Entry 2R7E (X-ray diffraction, 3.70 A resolution); this record covers chains A and B.

# Chain A
Molecule: Coagulation factor VIII
Organism: Homo sapiens
UniProt: P00451 (FA8_HUMAN); residues 0-741 here correspond to UniProt positions 19-760 (UniProt number = residue number + 19)
Amino-acid sequence (742 residues; row label = number of the first residue in the row; numbering starts at 0):
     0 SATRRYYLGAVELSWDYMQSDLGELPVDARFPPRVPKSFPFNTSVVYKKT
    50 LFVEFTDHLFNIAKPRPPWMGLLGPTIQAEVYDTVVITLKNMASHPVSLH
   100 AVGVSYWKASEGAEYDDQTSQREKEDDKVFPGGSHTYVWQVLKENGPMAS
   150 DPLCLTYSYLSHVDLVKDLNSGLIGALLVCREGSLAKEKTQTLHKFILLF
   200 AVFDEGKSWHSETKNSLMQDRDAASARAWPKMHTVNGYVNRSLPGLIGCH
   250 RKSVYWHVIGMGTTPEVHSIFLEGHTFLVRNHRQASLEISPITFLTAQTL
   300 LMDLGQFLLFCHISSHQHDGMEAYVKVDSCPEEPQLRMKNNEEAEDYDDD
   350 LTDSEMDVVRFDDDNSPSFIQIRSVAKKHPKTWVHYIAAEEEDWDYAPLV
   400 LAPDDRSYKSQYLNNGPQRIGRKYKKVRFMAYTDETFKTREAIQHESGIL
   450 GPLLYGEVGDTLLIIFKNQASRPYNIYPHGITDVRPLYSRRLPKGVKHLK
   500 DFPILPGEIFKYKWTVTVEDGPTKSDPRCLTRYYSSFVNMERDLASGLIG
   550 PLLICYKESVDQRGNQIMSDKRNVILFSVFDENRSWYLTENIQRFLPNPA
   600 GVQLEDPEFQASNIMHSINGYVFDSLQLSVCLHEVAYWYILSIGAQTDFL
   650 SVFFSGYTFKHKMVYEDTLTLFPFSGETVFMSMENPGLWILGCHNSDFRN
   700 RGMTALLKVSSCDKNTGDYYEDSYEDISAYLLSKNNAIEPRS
Disordered / not traced: 0, 215-221, 335-359, 726-741
Curated features (UniProtKB/Swiss-Prot):
  - site (Cleavage): R372, S373, R740, S741
  - modified residue (Sulfotyrosine): Y346, Y718, Y719, Y723
  - glycosylation (N-linked (GlcNAc...) asparagine): N41, N239, N582
Cystine bridges: C153-C179, C248-C329, C528-C554, C630-C711
Glycans and other covalent adducts: N-acetylglucosamine (NAG) linked to N239
Metal / ion sites: Ca2+ site 1: A112, D126; Ca2+ site 2 near D126 (its only coordinating residue here); Cu ion: H267, H315; Ca2+ site 3 near S535 (its only coordinating residue here)
From the paper describing this entry:
  - Ca2+ coordination: D116, D125, D126, D542
  - Cu ion coordination: H267, C310, H315
  - post-translational modification sites: N239

# Chain B
Molecule: Coagulation factor VIII
Organism: Homo sapiens
UniProt: P00451 (FA8_HUMAN); residues 1563-2332 here correspond to UniProt positions 1582-2351 (UniProt number = residue number + 19)
Amino-acid sequence (770 residues; each row starts with the number of its first residue):
  1563 DPLAWDNHYGTQIPKEEWKSQEKSPEKTAFKKKDTILSLNACESNHAIAA
  1613 INEGQNKPEIEVTWAKQGRTERLCSQNPPVLKRHQREITRTTLQSDQEEI
  1663 DYDDTISVEMKKEDFDIYDEDENQSPRSFQKKTRHYFIAAVERLWDYGMS
  1713 SSPHVLRNRAQSGSVPQFKKVVFQEFTDGSFTQPLYRGELNEHLGLLGPY
  1763 IRAEVEDNIMVTFRNQASRPYSFYSSLISYEEDQRQGAEPRKNFVKPNET
  1813 KTYFWKVQHHMAPTKDEFDCKAWAYSSDVDLEKDVHSGLIGPLLVCHTNT
  1863 LNPAHGRQVTVQEFALFFTIFDETKSWYFTENMERNCRAPCNIQMEDPTF
  1913 KENYRFHAINGYIMDTLPGLVMAQDQRIRWYLLSMGSNENIHSIHFSGHV
  1963 FTVRKKEEYKMALYNLYPGVFETVEMLPSKAGIWRVECLIGEHLHAGMST
  2013 LFLVYSNKCQTPLGMASGHIRDFQITASGQYGQWAPKLARLHYSGSINAW
  2063 STKEPFSWIKVDLLAPMIIHGIKTQGARQKFSSLYISQFIIMYSLDGKKW
  2113 QTYRGNSTGTLMVFFGNVDSSGIKHNIFNPPIIARYIRLHPTHYSIRSTL
  2163 RMELMGCDLNSCSMPLGMESKAISDAQITASSYFTNMFATWSPSKARLHL
  2213 QGRSNAWRPQVNNPKEWLQVDFQKTMKVTGVTTQGVKSLLTSMYVKEFLI
  2263 SSSQDGHQWTLFFQNGKVKVFQGNQDSFTPVVNSLDPPLLTRYLRIHPQS
  2313 WVHQIALRMEVLGCEAQDLY
Disordered / not traced: 1563-1688
Construct notes: engineered mutation S1838 (Phe1857 in P00451)
Curated features (UniProtKB/Swiss-Prot):
  - site: R1648, E1649 (Cleavage (activation)), R1689, S1690 (Cleavage)
  - modified residue (Sulfotyrosine): Y1664, Y1680
  - glycosylation (N-linked (GlcNAc...) asparagine): N1810, N2118
Cystine bridges: C1832-C1858, C2021-C2169, C2174-C2326
Glycans and other covalent adducts: N-acetylglucosamine (NAG) linked to N1810, N2118
Metal / ion sites: Cu ion near H1954 (its only coordinating residue here)
From the paper describing this entry:
  - post-translational modification sites: N1810, N2118
  - Cu ion coordination: H1954, C2000, H2005

# Interface between chain A and chain B
Residue-residue contacts - 126 pairs, chain A then chain B:
  H99(A) with H1957(B)
  V101(A) with H1957(B)
  G102(A) with V1962(B); A1974(B)
  V103(A) with G1960(B); V1962(B)
  Y105(A) with G1960(B)
  W106(A) with K1992(B); A2328(B); Q2329(B)
  K107(A) with I1995(B); W1996(B)
  E110(A) with S1959(B), hydrogen bond; I1995(B); W1996(B)
  Y114(A) with D1927(B); S1959(B), hydrogen bond; W1996(B); R1997(B), hydrogen bond (side chain-backbone); L2013(B), hydrophobic
  D116(A) with I1995(B)
  Q117(A) with I1995(B); L2171(B); N2172(B), hydrogen bond (backbone-side chain)
  R121(A) with L2302(B)
  E122(A) with K2239(B), salt bridge
  T135(A) with Y2332(B)
  L141(A) with S1991(B)
  E143(A) with V1962(B); K1972(B), hydrogen bond (backbone-side chain)
  N144(A) with V1962(B)
  G145(A) with K1972(B)
  M147(A) with E1970(B); K1972(B)
  S149(A) with E1969(B), hydrogen bond
  D150(A) with E1970(B); Y1971(B); K1972(B), hydrogen bond (side chain-backbone)
  L154(A) with K1972(B)
  Y156(A) with M1973(B); A1974(B)
  H161(A) with R1997(B), hydrogen bond; E1999(B), salt bridge
  D163(A) with H2007(B), salt bridge
  L164(A) with L2001(B); G2003(B); L2006(B), hydrophobic
  V165(A) with G2003(B); E2004(B); H2007(B)
  K166(A) with H2007(B)
  T262(A) with G2003(B); E2004(B)
  T263(A) with I2002(B)
  P264(A) with E1951(B); H2005(B)
  R279(A) with Y1971(B)
  S289(A) with N1977(B); Y1979(B), hydrogen bond
  I291(A) with S1955(B), hydrogen bond (backbone-side chain); L1975(B); N1977(B), hydrogen bond (backbone-side chain)
  T292(A) with N1977(B)
  T646(A) with N1950(B)
  D647(A) with N1950(B), hydrogen bond; I1953(B)
  L649(A) with N1950(B); P1980(B)
  F653(A) with Y1786(B), hydrophobic; E1801(B); D1840(B)
  S654(A) with E1801(B)
  Y656(A) with S1788(B); S1791(B); Y1792(B); H1822(B)
  T657(A) with Y1786(B), hydrogen bond; S1787(B); S1788(B); I1790(B)
  F658(A) with S1788(B)
  K659(A) with H1822(B), hydrogen bond
  M662(A) with K1967(B), hydrogen bond (backbone-side chain)
  V663(A) with K1967(B); K1968(B)
  Y664(A) with T1826(B); D1828(B); E1829(B), hydrogen bond (side chain-backbone); F1830(B); K1833(B); R1966(B); K1967(B)
  E665(A) with H1821(B); H1822(B); M1823(B), hydrogen bond (side chain-backbone); A1824(B); K1833(B), hydrogen bond (backbone-side chain); W1835(B); F1983(B)
  D666(A) with W1835(B); F1983(B); E1984(B)
  T667(A) with S1788(B), hydrogen bond; W1835(B); G1981(B); V1982(B); F1983(B)
  L668(A) with Y1786(B); G1981(B)
  F673(A) with Y1979(B)
  E683(A) with H1822(B)
  P685(A) with H1822(B)
  L687(A) with E1793(B); D1795(B); A1800(B), hydrophobic
  W688(A) with D1795(B); Q1796(B); R1797(B); Q1798(B); G1799(B); A1800(B)
  I689(A) with P1802(B)
  D696(A) with N1950(B), hydrogen bond
  F697(A) with N1950(B)
  R700(A) with D1842(B); L1843(B)
Other interface residues (no listed pair), chain A (69 interface residues in all): D115, T118, P290, F293, G655, K661, T669, F671, H693
Other interface residues (no listed pair), chain B (79 interface residues in all): L1789, P1825, S1949, H1961
The authors on this interface:
  - interface residues, chain A: D116(A), T118(A), E122(A)

# Overview
Chain A and chain B form an interface of 69 and 79 residues respectively, with 20 hydrogen bonds and 3 salt
bridges. Polar pairs include E122(A)-K2239(B), H161(A)-E1999(B) and D163(A)-H2007(B). Covalently linked
N-acetylglucosamine: at N239(A). The paper reports interface residues D116(A), T118(A) and E122(A); Cu ion
coordination by H267(A), C310(A) and H1954(B) among others.
Here chain A is Coagulation factor VIII and chain B is Coagulation factor VIII, both from Homo sapiens. Entry
2R7E (Crystal Structure Analysis of Coagulation Factor VIII) was determined by X-ray diffraction.
